Entry 9EHI (X-ray diffraction, 2.60 A resolution); this record covers chains A and Q.

# Chain A
Name: Protein ENL
Organism: Homo sapiens
UniProt: Q03111 (ENL_HUMAN); numbering as in UniProt (aligned over 2-146)
Amino-acid sequence (145 residues; each row starts with the number of its first residue):
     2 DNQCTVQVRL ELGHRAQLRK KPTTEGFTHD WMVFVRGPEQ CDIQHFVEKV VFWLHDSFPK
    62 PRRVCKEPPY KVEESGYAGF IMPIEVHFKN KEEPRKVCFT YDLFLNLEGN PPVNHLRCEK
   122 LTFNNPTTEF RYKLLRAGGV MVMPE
Unresolved in the structure: 2-4, 144-146

# Chain Q
Name: Histone H3.1
UniProt: P68431 (H31_HUMAN); residues 15-21 here correspond to UniProt positions 16-22 (UniProt number = residue number + 1)
Amino-acid sequence (7 residues; each row starts with the number of its first residue):
    15 APRKQLA
Modified residues: K18 (N~6~-(2-methylprop-2-enoyl)-L-lysine; A1BIE)
UniProt features mapped onto this chain:
  - modified residue: R17 (Asymmetric dimethylarginine)

# Chain A / chain Q interface
Contacting residue pairs - 21 pairs, chain A then chain Q:
  F28(A) with K18(Q)
  H56(A) with K18(Q)
  S58(A) with K18(Q)
  F59(A) with K18(Q)
  S76(A) with K18(Q)
  G77(A) with K18(Q)
  Y78(A) with P16(Q); K18(Q)
  A79(A) with P16(Q); R17(Q); K18(Q)
  G80(A) with P16(Q), hydrogen bond (backbone-backbone); R17(Q); K18(Q), hydrogen bond (backbone-backbone)
  F81(A) with R17(Q)
  I82(A) with R17(Q)
  D103(A) with R17(Q), salt bridge
  L104(A) with R17(Q), hydrogen bond (backbone-side chain)
  F105(A) with R17(Q)
  L106(A) with A15(Q)
  L108(A) with A15(Q)
Other interface residues (no listed pair), chain A (17 interface residues in all): N107
Other interface residues (no listed pair), chain Q (5 interface residues in all): Q19

# Overview
Chain A and chain Q form an interface of 17 and 5 residues respectively; the contacts include 3 hydrogen bonds
and 1 salt bridge. Among the polar pairs are D103(A)-R17(Q), L104(A)-R17(Q) and G80(A)-P16(Q).
Chain A is Protein ENL (Homo sapiens) and chain Q is Histone H3.1; the structure, Crystal structure of ENL
YEATS in complex with histone H3 methacrylated at K18, was determined by X-ray diffraction.
